Entry 4H1L (X-ray diffraction, 3.30 A resolution); this record covers chains C and J of the 5 polymer chains in the assembly.

Chain C:
Molecule: mimotope peptide
Source organism: Escherichia coli
Chain sequence (13 residues; row label = number of the first residue in the row; numbers below 1 keep their minus sign (Gln-1 is residue -1)):
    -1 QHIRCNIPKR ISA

Chain J:
Molecule: Ani2.3 TCR B chain
Source organism: Escherichia coli
Chain sequence (111 residues; row label = number of the first residue in the row):
     1 GITQSPKYLF RKEGQNVTLS CEQNLNHDAM YWYRQDPGQG LRLIYYSQIV NDFQKGDIAE
    61 GYSVSREKKE SFPLTVTSAQ KNPTAFYLCA SSLRDGYTGE LFFGEGSRLT V
Cystine bridges: Cys21-Cys89
Reported in the primary citation:
  - mutagenesis - R94A, D95A, D95E, G96A, Y97A: abolished signaling with mimotope peptide (chain C)
  - mutagenesis - D95E: abolished signaling in response to Ni++
  - mutagenesis - D28A: decreased signaling
  - mutagenesis - H27A: decreased signaling with mimotope peptide (chain C)

Chain C / chain J interface:
Residue-residue contacts (8; chain C residue first):
  Ile5(C) - Arg94(J)
  Ile5(C) - Asp95(J)
  Ile5(C) - Gly96(J)
  Ile5(C) - Thr98(J)
  Pro6(C) - Asp95(J)
  Lys7(C) - Asp95(J)  salt bridge
  Arg8(C) - Asp28(J)  salt bridge
  Arg8(C) - Asp95(J)
Interface residues without a listed pair, chain J (6 interface residues in all): Tyr97
The authors on this interface:
  - specific contacts: Asp28(J)-Arg8(C)
  - interface residues, chain J: Arg94(J), Asp95(J)

In short:
Chain C and chain J form an interface of 4 and 6 residues respectively, with 2 salt bridges. Among the polar
pairs are Lys7(C)-Asp95(J) and Arg8(C)-Asp28(J). The authors report a contact between Asp28(J) and Arg8(C).
From the paper: R94A, D95A and D95E of chain J, among others, abolish signaling with mimotope peptide (chain
C); interface residues Arg94(J) and Asp95(J); 7 substitutions were tested in all.
Chain C is mimotope peptide and chain J is Ani2.3 TCR B chain, both from Escherichia coli; the structure, TCR
interaction with peptide mimics of nickel offers structural insights in nickel contact allergy, was determined
by X-ray diffraction (same publication as 4H25 and 4H26).
